Entry 1YWO (X-ray diffraction, 1.81 A resolution); this record covers chains A and P.

# Chain A
Name: 1-phosphatidylinositol-4,5-bisphosphate phosphodiesterase gamma 1
From: Rattus norvegicus
Notes: EC 3.1.4.11
UniProt: P10686 (PLCG1_RAT); residues 1-62 here correspond to UniProt positions 790-851 (UniProt number = residue number + 789)
Sequence (64 residues; each row starts with the number of its first residue; numbers below 1 keep their minus sign (Gly-1 is residue -1)):
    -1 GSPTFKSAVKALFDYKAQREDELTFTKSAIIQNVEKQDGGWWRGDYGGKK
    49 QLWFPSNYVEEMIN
Not modelled in the structure: -1 to 4, 60-62
Sequence notes: cloning artifact (-1 to 0); engineered mutation Ser5 (Cys794 in P10686)
Reported in the primary citation:
  - conformationally variable residues (loop rearrangement, side-chain flip): Phe11, Lys34 to Gly37, Gly38, Trp39, Trp51
  - specificity-determining residues: Asp19 (proposed by the authors, not directly observed)

# Chain P
Name: Lymphocyte cytosolic protein 2
From: Homo sapiens
UniProt: Q13094 (LCP2_HUMAN); residues 1-10 here correspond to UniProt positions 185-194 (UniProt number = residue number + 184)
Sequence (10 residues; numbered 1 to 10; the number before each row is that of its first residue):
     1 QPPVPPQRPM

# Chain A / chain P interface
Contacting residue pairs (15; chain A residue first):
  Phe11(A) with Gln1(P); Pro2(P), hydrophobic; Pro3(P)
  Arg17(A) with Arg8(P); Met10(P)
  Asp19(A) with Arg8(P), salt bridge
  Glu20(A) with Arg8(P), salt bridge
  Trp39(A) with Pro5(P), hydrophobic; Pro6(P), hydrogen bond (side chain-backbone); Arg8(P)
  Trp51(A) with Arg8(P)
  Asn55(A) with Pro3(P); Val4(P), hydrogen bond (side chain-backbone)
  Tyr56(A) with Pro2(P); Pro3(P), hydrogen bond (side chain-backbone)
Also at the interface, not in a pair above, chain A (13 interface residues in all): Tyr13, Gln16, Gly37, Gly38, Pro53
Interface features reported in the paper:
  - pairs named by the authors: Phe11(A)-Pro2(P), Tyr13(A)-Pro5(P) (hydrophobic contact), Gln16(A)-Pro5(P) (hydrophobic contact), Arg17(A)-Arg8(P) (water-mediated contact), Asp19(A)-Arg8(P) (salt bridge), Glu20(A)-Arg8(P) (hydrogen bond), Trp39(A)-Pro6(P) (hydrogen bond), Trp39(A)-Pro5(P) (hydrophobic contact), Pro53(A)-Pro5(P) (hydrophobic contact), Asn55(A)-Val4(P) (hydrogen bond), Asn55(A)-Pro5(P) (hydrophobic contact), Asn55(A)-Pro3(P), Tyr56(A)-Pro3(P) (hydrogen bond), Tyr56(A)-Pro5(P) (hydrophobic contact), Pro3(P)-Phe11(A)
  - interface residues, chain A: Phe11(A), Gly38(A)
  - interface residues, chain P: Pro3(P), Pro6(P)

# In short
13 residues of chain A and 8 residues of chain P are in contact; the contacts include 3 hydrogen bonds and 2
salt bridges. Polar pairs include Asp19(A)-Arg8(P), Glu20(A)-Arg8(P) and Trp39(A)-Pro6(P). The paper describes
contacts between Phe11(A) and Pro2(P), Asn55(A) and Pro3(P) and Pro3(P) and Phe11(A); hydrophobic contacts
between Tyr13(A) and Pro5(P), Gln16(A) and Pro5(P) and Trp39(A) and Pro5(P) among others; a water-mediated
contact between Arg17(A) and Arg8(P). The paper reports interface residues Phe11(A), Gly38(A) and Pro3(P)
among others; the specificity determinant Asp19(A).
Chain A is 1-phosphatidylinositol-4,5-bisphosphate phosphodiesterase gamma 1 (Rattus norvegicus) and chain P
is Lymphocyte cytosolic protein 2 (Homo sapiens); the structure, Phospholipase Cgamma1 SH3 in complex with a
SLP-76 motif, was determined by X-ray diffraction (same publication as 1YWP).
